Entry 1J9L (X-ray diffraction, 1.90 A resolution); this record covers chains A and B.

Chain A (and B):
Protein: Stationary phase survival protein
Source organism: Thermotoga maritima
Notes: chain B of this document is another copy of the same molecule, construct and numbering; everything in this record applies to it too
UniProt: P96112 (SURE_THEMA); numbering as in UniProt (aligned over 1-247)
Sequence (247 residues; each row starts with the number of its first residue):
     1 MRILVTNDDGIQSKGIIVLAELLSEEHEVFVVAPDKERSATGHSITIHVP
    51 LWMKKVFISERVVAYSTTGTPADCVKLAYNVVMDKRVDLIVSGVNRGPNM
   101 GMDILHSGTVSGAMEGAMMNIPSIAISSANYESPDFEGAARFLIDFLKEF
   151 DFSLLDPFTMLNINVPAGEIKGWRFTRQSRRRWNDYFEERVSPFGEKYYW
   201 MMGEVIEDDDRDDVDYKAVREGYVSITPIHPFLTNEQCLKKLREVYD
Bound ions: vanadate ion near Asp8 (its only coordinating residue here); Ca2+ site 1: Asp8, Asp9, Ser39, Asn95 (together with vanadate); Ca2+ site 2: Trp183, Asp185
Swiss-Prot annotation at these positions:
  - binding site (Mg(2+)): Asp8, Asp9, Ser39, Asn95
  - mutagenesis: Asp8 (D8N: Loss of activity), Asp9 (D9N: Loss of activity), Ser127 (S127A: Loss of activity)

How chain A and chain B interact:
Pairs across the interface (10; chain A residue first):
  Tyr79(A) - Ser153(B)
  Asp84(A) - Asn120(B)  hydrogen bond (backbone-side chain)
  Lys85(A) - Asn120(B)  hydrogen bond (side chain-backbone)
  Lys85(A) - Pro122(B)
  Lys85(A) - Pro157(B)
  Arg86(A) - Asn120(B)
  Arg86(A) - Pro157(B)
  Arg86(A) - Phe158(B)
  Met119(A) - Ser153(B)  hydrogen bond (backbone-side chain)
  Asn120(A) - Leu154(B)
Other interface residues (no listed pair), chain A (8 interface residues in all): Met118, Phe158
Other interface residues (no listed pair), chain B (9 interface residues in all): Ile121, Asp151, Phe152

Summary:
The interface between chain A and chain B involves 8 residues on one side and 9 on the other; the contacts
include 3 hydrogen bonds. Polar pairs include Asp84(A)-Asn120(B), Lys85(A)-Asn120(B) and Met119(A)-Ser153(B).
UniProt lists 4 Mg2+-binding residues and 3 mutagenesis sites on chain A.
Chain A and chain B are both Stationary phase survival protein (Thermotoga maritima); the structure, Crystal
structure of sure protein from t.maritima in complex with vanadate, was determined by X-ray diffraction,
deposited together with 1J9J and 1J9K.
